Entry 8GZN (electron microscopy, 3.60 A resolution); this record covers chains E and I of the 13 polymer chains in the assembly.

# Chain E
Protein: Immunoglobulin heavy constant mu
Source organism: Homo sapiens
Reference sequence: P01871 (IGHM_HUMAN); residues 124-576 here correspond to UniProt positions 1-453 (UniProt number = residue number - 123)
Chain sequence (453 residues; row label = number of the first residue in the row):
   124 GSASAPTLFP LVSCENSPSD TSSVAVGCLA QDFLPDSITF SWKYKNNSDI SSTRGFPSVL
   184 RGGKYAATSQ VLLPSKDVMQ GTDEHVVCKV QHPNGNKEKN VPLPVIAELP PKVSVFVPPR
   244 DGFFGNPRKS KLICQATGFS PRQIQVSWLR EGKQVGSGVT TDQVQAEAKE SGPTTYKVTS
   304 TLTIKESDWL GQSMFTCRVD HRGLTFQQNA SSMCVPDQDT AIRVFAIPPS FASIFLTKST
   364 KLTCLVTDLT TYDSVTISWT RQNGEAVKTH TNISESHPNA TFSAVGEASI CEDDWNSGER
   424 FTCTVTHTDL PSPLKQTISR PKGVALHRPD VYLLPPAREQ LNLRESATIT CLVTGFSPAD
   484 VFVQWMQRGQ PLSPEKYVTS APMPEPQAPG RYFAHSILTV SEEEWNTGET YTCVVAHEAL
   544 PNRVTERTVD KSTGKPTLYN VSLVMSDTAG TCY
Not modelled in the structure: 124-344, 569-576
Disulfides: Cys367-Cys426, Cys474-Cys536
UniProt features mapped onto this chain:
  - glycosylation (N-linked (GlcNAc...) asparagine): Asn169 (complex), Asn332 (complex), Asn395, Asn402

# Chain I
Protein: Erythrocyte membrane protein 1
Source organism: Plasmodium falciparum
Chain sequence (2680 residues; each row starts with the number of its first residue; note: 2 numbers in that range are skipped by the numbering (no residue carries them; nothing is unmodelled there)):
     1 MDSTSTIANK IEEYLGAKSD DSKIDELLKA DPSEVEYYRS GGDGDYLKNN ICKITVNHSD
    61 SGKYDPCEKK LPPYDDNDQW KCQQNSSDGS GKPENICVPP RRERLCTYNL ENLKFDKIRD
   121 NNAFLADVLL TARNEGEKIV QNHPDTNSSN VCNALERSFA DLADIIRGTD QWKGTNSNLE
   181 KNLKQMFAKI RENDKVLQDK YPKDQKYTKL REAWWNANRQ KVWEVITCGA RSNDLLIKRG
   241 WRTSGKSDRK KNFELCRKCG HYEKEVPTKL DYVPQFLRWL TEWIEDFYRE KQNLIDDMER
   301 HREECTREDH KSKEGTSYCS TCKDKCKKYC ECVKKWKTEW ENQENKYKDL YEQNKNKTSQ
   361 KNTSRYDDYV KDFFEKLEAN YSSLENYIKG DPYFAEYATK LSFILNPSDA NNPSGETANH
   421 NDEACNCNES GISSVGQAQT SGPSSNKTCI THSSIKTNKK KECKDVKLGV RENDKDLKIC
   481 VIEDTSLSGV DNCCCQDLLG ILQENCSDNK RGSSSNDSCD NKNQDECQKK LEKVFASLTN
   541 GYKCDKCKSG TSRSKKKWIW KKSSGNEEGL QEEYANTIGL PPRTQSLYLG NLPKLENVCE
   601 DVKDINFDTK EKFLAGCLIV SFHEGKNLKK RYPQNKNSGN KENLCKALEY SFADYGDLIK
   661 GTSIWDNEYT KDLELNLQNN FGKLFGKYIK KNNTAEQDTS YSSLDELRES WWNTNKKYIW
   721 TAMKHGAEMN ITTCNADGSV TGSGSSCDDI PTIDLIPQYL RFLQEWVENF CEQRQAKVKD
   781 VITNCKSCKE SGNKCKTECK TKCKDECEKY KKFIEACGTA GGGIGTAGSP WSKRWDQIYK
   841 RYSKHIEDAK RNRKAGTKNC GTSSTTNAAA STDENKCVQS DIDSFFKHLI DIGLTTPSSY
   901 LSNVLDDNIC GADKAPWTTY TTYTTTEKCN KERDKSKSQS SDTLVVVNVP SPLGNTPYRY
   961 KYACQCKIPT NEETCDDRKE YMNQWSCGSA RTMKRGYKND NYELCKYNGV DVKPTTVRSN
  1021 SSKLDGNDVT FFNLFEQWNK EIQYQIEQYM TNANISCIDE KEVLDSVSDE GTPKVRGGYE
  1081 DGRNNNTDQG TNCKEKCKCY KLWIEKINDQ WGKQKDNYNK FRSKQIYDAN KGSQNKKVVS
  1141 LSNFLFFSCW EEYIQKYFNG DWSKIKNIGS DTFEFLIKKC GNNSAHGEEI FSEKLKNAEK
  1201 KCKENESTDT NINKSETSCD LNATNYIRGC QSKTYDGKIF PGKGGEKQWI CKDTIIHGDT
  1261 NGACIPPRTQ NLCVGELWDK SYGGRSNIKN DTKELLKEKI KNAIHKETEL LYEYHDTGTA
  1321 IISKNDKKGQ KGKNDPNGLP KGFCHAVQRS FIDYKNMILG TSVNIYEHIG KLQEDIKKII
  1381 EKGTPQQKDK IGGVGSSTEN VNAWWKGIER EMWDAVRCAI TKINKKNNNS IFNGDECGVS
  1441 PPTGNDEDQS VSWFKEWGEQ FCIERLRYEQ NIREACTING KNEKKCINSK SGQGDKIQGA
  1501 CKRKCEKYKK YISEKKQEWD KQKTKYENKY VGKSASDLLK ENYPECISAN FDFIFNDNIE
  1561 YKTYYPYGDY SSICSCEQVK YYKYNNAEKK NNKSLCYEKD NDMTWSKKYI KKLENGRSLE
  1621 GVYVPPRRQQ LCLYELFPII IKNEEGMEKA KEELLETLQI VAEREAYYLW KQYNPTGKGI
  1681 DDANKKACCA IRGSFYDLED IIKGNDLVHD EYTKYIDSKL NEIFGSSNTN DIDTKRARTD
  1741 WWENETITNG TDRKTIRQLV WDAMQSGVRY AVEEKNENFP LCMGVEHIGI AKPQFIRWLE
  1801 EWTNEFCEKY TKYFEDMKSK CDPPKRADTC GDNSNIECKK ACANYTNWLN PKRIEWNGMS
  1861 NYYNKIYRKS NKESEDGKDY SMIMAPTVID YLNKRCHGEI NGNYICCSCK NIGAYNTTSG
  1921 TVNKKLQKKE TECEEEKGPL DLMNEVLNKM DKKYSAHKMK CTEVYLEHVE EQLNEIDNAI
  1981 KDYKL
  1988 YPLDRCFDDQ TKMKVCDLIA DAIGCKDKTK LDELDEWNDM DLRGTYNKHK GVLIPPRRRQ
  2048 LCFSRIVRGP ANLRSLNEFK EEILKGAQSE GKFLGNYYKE HKDKEKALEA MKNSFYDYED
  2108 IIKGTDMLTN IEFKDIKIKL DRLLEKETNN TKKAEDWWKT NKKSIWNAML CGYKKSGNKI
  2168 IDPSWCTIPT TETPPQFLRW IKEWGTNVCI QKQEHKEYVK SKCSNVTNLG AQASESNNCT
  2228 SEIKKYQEWS RKRSIQWETI SKRYKKYKRM DILKDVKEPD ANTYLREHCS KCPCGFNDME
  2288 EMNNNEDNEK EAFKQIKEQV KIPAELEDVI YRIKHHEYDK GNDYICNKYK NIHDRMKKNN
  2348 GNFVTDNFVK KSWEISNGVL IPPRRKNLFL YIDPSKICEY KKDPKLFKDF IYWSAFTEVE
  2408 RLKKAYGGAR AKVVHAMKYS FTDIGSIIKG DDMMEKNSSD KIGKILGDTD GQNEKRKKWW
  2468 DMNKYHIWES MLCGYREAEG DTETNENCRF PDIESVPQFL RWFQEWSENF CDRRQKLYDK
  2528 LNSECISAEC TNGSVDNSKC THACVNYKNY ILTKKTEYEI QTNKYDNEFK NKNSNDKDAP
  2588 DYLKEKCNDN KCECLNKHID DKNKTWKNPY ETLEDTFKSK CDCPKPLPSP IKPDDLPPQA
  2648 DEPFLESRGP FEGKPIPNPL LGLDSTRTGH HHHHH
Not modelled in the structure: 1-969, 989-999, 1019-1021, 1054-1092, 1128-1138, 1160-1162, 1204-1217, 1386-1398, 1479-1485, 1492-1493, 1552, 1747-1754, 1822-1835, 1915-1939, 1988-2010, 2261-2682
Disulfides: Cys975-Cys1099, Cys987-Cys1005, Cys1219-Cys1418, Cys1230-Cys1273, Cys1344-Cys1437, Cys1462-Cys1546, Cys1476-Cys1501, Cys1486-Cys1576, Cys1505-Cys1574, Cys1596-Cys1632, Cys1688-Cys1782, Cys1689-Cys1906, Cys1807-Cys1909, Cys1821-Cys1838, Cys1842-Cys1961, Cys1896-Cys1907, Cys2012-Cys2049, Cys2210-Cys2226

# Interface between chain E and chain I
Pairs across the interface (16):
  Asn465(E) with Lys1280(I); Tyr1282(I)
  Leu466(E) with Lys1280(I)
  Arg467(E) with Gln1231(I), hydrogen bond (backbone-side chain); Lys1280(I), hydrogen bond (side chain-backbone); Ser1281(I), hydrogen bond (side chain-backbone)
  Glu468(E) with Arg1228(I), salt bridge; Gly1229(I), hydrogen bond (side chain-backbone); Gln1231(I), hydrogen bond (backbone-side chain)
  Arg491(E) with Pro1241(I)
  Gln493(E) with Phe1240(I); Pro1241(I)
  Ser524(E) with Gln1231(I)
  Glu527(E) with Lys1238(I)
  Thr530(E) with Lys1238(I), hydrogen bond
  Glu532(E) with Lys1238(I), salt bridge
Other interface residues (no listed pair), chain E (14 interface residues in all): Glu462, Ser469, Gln490, Glu526
Other interface residues (no listed pair), chain I (12 interface residues in all): Cys1230, Ser1232, Gly1242
From the paper, about this interface:
  - specific contacts: Asn465(E)-Tyr1282(I), Glu468(E)-Gln1231(I) (hydrogen bond), Glu468(E)-Arg1228(I), Gln490(E)-Pro1241(I), Arg491(E)-Pro1241(I), Gln493(E)-Pro1241(I), Thr530(E)-Lys1238(I) (hydrogen bond), Glu532(E)-Lys1238(I) (hydrogen bond)

# Overview
The interface between chain E and chain I involves 14 residues on one side and 12 on the other; the contacts
include 6 hydrogen bonds and 2 salt bridges. Among the polar pairs are Glu468(E)-Arg1228(I),
Glu532(E)-Lys1238(I) and Arg467(E)-Gln1231(I). The paper describes contacts between Asn465(E) and Tyr1282(I),
Glu468(E) and Arg1228(I) and Gln490(E) and Pro1241(I) among others; hydrogen bonds between Glu468(E) and
Gln1231(I), Thr530(E) and Lys1238(I) and Glu532(E) and Lys1238(I).
Chain E is Immunoglobulin heavy constant mu (Homo sapiens) and chain I is Erythrocyte membrane protein 1
(Plasmodium falciparum); the structure, IgM-var2CSA complex, was determined by electron microscopy.
